9EUJ - chains D and F of the 14 polymer chains in the assembly; structure by electron microscopy, 4.00 A resolution.

[Chain D]
Protein: TmpF
From: Staphylococcus phage 812
UniProt: A0A0U1WGD3 (A0A0U1WGD3_9CAUD); numbering as in UniProt (aligned over 1-1019)
Chain sequence (1019 residues; each row starts with the number of its first residue):
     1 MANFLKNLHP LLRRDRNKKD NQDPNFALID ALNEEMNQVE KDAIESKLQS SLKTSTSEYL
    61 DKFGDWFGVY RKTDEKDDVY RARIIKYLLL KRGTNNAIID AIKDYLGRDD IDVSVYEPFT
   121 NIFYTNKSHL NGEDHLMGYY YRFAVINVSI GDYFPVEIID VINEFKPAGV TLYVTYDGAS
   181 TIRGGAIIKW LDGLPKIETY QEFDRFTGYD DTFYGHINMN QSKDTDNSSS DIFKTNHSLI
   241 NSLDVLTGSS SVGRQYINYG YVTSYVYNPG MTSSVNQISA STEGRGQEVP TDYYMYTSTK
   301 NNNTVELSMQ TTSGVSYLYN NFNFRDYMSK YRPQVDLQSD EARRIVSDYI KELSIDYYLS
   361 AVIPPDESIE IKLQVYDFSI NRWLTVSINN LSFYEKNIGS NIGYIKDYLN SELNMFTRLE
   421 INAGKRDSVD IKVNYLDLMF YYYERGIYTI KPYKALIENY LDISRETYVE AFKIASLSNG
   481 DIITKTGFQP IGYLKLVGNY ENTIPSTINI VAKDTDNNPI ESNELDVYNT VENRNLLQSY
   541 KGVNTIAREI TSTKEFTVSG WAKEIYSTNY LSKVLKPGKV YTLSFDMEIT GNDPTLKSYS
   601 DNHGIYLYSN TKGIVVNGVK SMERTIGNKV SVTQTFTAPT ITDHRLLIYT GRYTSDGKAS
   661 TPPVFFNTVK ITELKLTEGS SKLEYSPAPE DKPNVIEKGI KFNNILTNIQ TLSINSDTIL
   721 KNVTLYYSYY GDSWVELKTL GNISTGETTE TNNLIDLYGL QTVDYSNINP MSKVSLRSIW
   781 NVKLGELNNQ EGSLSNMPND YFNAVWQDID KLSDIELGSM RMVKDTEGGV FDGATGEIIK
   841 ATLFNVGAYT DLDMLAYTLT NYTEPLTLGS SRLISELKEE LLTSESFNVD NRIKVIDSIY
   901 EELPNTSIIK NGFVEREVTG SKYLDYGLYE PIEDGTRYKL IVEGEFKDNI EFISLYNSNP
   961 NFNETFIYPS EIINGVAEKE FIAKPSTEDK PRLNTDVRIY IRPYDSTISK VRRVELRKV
Disordered / not traced: 1, 191-1019

[Chain F]
Protein: DUF4815 domain-containing protein
From: Staphylococcus phage 812
UniProt: A0A8E5NSA0 (A0A8E5NSA0_9CAUD); residue numbers follow UniProt; this construct covers 1-1152
Chain sequence (1152 residues; numbered 1 to 1152; the number before each row is that of its first residue):
     1 MAINFKGSPY LDRFDPSKDR TKVLFNPDRP LQQAELNEMQ SIDQYYLKNL GDAIFKDGDK
    61 QSGLGFTLSE DNVLTVNPGY VYINGKIRYY DNDDSVKITG VGKETIGIKL TERIVTPDED
   121 ASLLDQTSGV PSYFSKGADR LEEKMSLTVN DPTSATIYTF MDGDLYIQST NAEMDKINKV
   181 LAERTYDESG SYKVNGFELF SEGNAEDDDH VSVVVDAGKA YVKGFKVDKP VSTRISVPKS
   241 YDLGTAENES TIFNKSNNSI SLANSPVKEI RRVTGQVLIE KERVTRGAQG DGQDFLSNNT
   301 AFEIVKVWTE TSPGVTTKEY KQGEDFRLTD GQTIDWSPQG QEPSGGTSYY VSYKYNKRME
   361 AGKDYEVTTQ GEGLSKKWYI NFTPSNGAKP IDQTVVLVDY TYYLARKDSV FINKYGDIAI
   421 LPGEPNIMRL VTPPLNTDPE NLQLGTVTVL PDSDEAVCIS FAITRLSMED LQKVKTRVDN
   481 LEYNQAVNAL DDGAMEGQNP LTLRSVFSEG FISLDKADIT HPDFGIVFSF EDAEATLAYT
   541 EAVNQPKIIP GDTTAHIWGR LISAPFTEER TIYQGQASET LNVNPYNIPN KQGVLKLTPS
   601 EDNWIDTENV TITEQKTKKV TMKRFWRHNE SYYGETEHYL YSNLQLDAGQ KWKGETYAYD
   661 REHGRTGTLL ESGGQRTLEE MIEFIRIRDV SFEVKGLNPN DNNLYLLFDG VRCAITPATG
   721 YRKGSEDGTI MTDAKGTAKG KFTIPAGIRC GNREVTLKNA NSTSATTYTA QGRKKTAQDI
   781 IIRTRVTVNL VDPLAQSFQY DENRTISSLG LYFASKGDKQ SNVVIQIRGM GDQGYPNKTI
   841 YAETVMNADD IKVSNNASAE TRVYFDDPMM AEGGKEYAIV IITENSDYTM WVGTRTKPKI
   901 DKPNEVISGN PYLQGVLFSS SNASTWTPHQ NSDLKFGIYT SKFNETATIE FEPIKDVSAD
   961 RIVLMSTYLT PERTGCTWEM KLILDDMASS TTFDQLKWEP IGNYQDLDVL GLARQVKLRA
  1021 TFESNRYISP LMSSSDLTFT TFLTELTGSY VGRAIDMTEA PYNTVRFSYE AFLPKGTKVV
  1081 PKYSADDGKT WKTFTKSPTT TRANNEFTRY VIDEKVKSSG TNTKLQVRLD LSTENSFLRP
  1141 RVRRLMVTTR DE
Disordered / not traced: 1-3, 543-555, 591-792, 955-980

[Chain D / chain F interface]
Residue-residue contacts (14; chain D residue first):
  Y124(D) - Y133(F)
  Y124(D) - F134(F)
  T125(D) - L31(F)
  N126(D) - P30(F)
  S128(D) - R29(F)
  H129(D) - D28(F)
  H129(D) - R29(F)
  L130(D) - R29(F)  hydrogen bond (backbone-backbone)
  L130(D) - L31(F)  hydrophobic
  N131(D) - P27(F)
  N131(D) - D28(F)
  M137(D) - D125(F)
  M137(D) - F134(F)
  F143(D) - S132(F)
Also at the interface, not in a pair above, chain D (15 interface residues in all): I122, F123, G132, G138, Y139, R142
Also at the interface, not in a pair above, chain F (13 interface residues in all): F25, N26, T127, S128

[In short]
The interface between chain D and chain F involves 15 residues on one side and 13 on the other, with 1
hydrogen bond. The hydrogen-bonded pair L130(D)-R29(F) is a backbone contact.
Here chain D is TmpF and chain F is DUF4815 domain-containing protein, both from Staphylococcus phage 812.
Entry 9EUJ (Cryo-EM structure of Staphylococcus aureus bacteriophage phi812 baseplate in the post-contraction
state - sheath initiator, wedge ...) was determined by electron microscopy.
